PDB entry 9ES8 | electron microscopy, 2.24 A resolution | chains B and Q of the 18 polymer chains in the assembly

[Chain B]
Name: Cytochrome b6-f complex subunit 4
Organism: Spinacia oleracea
UniProt: P00166 (PETD_SPIOL); numbering as in UniProt (aligned over 1-160)
Sequence (160 residues; row label = number of the first residue in the row):
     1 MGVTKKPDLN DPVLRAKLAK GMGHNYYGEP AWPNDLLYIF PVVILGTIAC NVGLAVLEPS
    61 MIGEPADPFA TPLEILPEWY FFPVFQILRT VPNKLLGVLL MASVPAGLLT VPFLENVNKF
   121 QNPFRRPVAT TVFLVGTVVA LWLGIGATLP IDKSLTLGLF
Unresolved in the structure: 1
Residues lining bound ligands:
  - Decylplastoquinone (A1H65): A31, L36, F40, P41
  - chlorophyll a (CLA): Y80, F81, P83, V84, M101, V104, P105, L108, V132, F133, G136, V139, A140, L143
  - heme c (HEC): N25, I39, F40, V43, I44
What the authors report for this chain:
  - binding site for Decylplastoquinone: A31, D35, L36, F40
  - catalytic residues: D35 (proposed by the authors, not directly observed)
  - binding site for heme c: F40
  - contacts within the chain: E29-D35

[Chain Q]
Name: Thylakoid soluble phosphoprotein
Organism: Spinacia oleracea
UniProt: Q8GT36 (Q8GT36_SPIOL); numbering as in UniProt (aligned over 1-103)
Sequence (103 residues; each row starts with the number of its first residue):
     1 MSSLPFVFGA AASSRVVTAA AAKGTAETKQ EKSFVDWLLG KITKEDQFYE TDPILRGGDV
    61 KSSGSTSGKK GGTTSGKKGT VSIPSKKKNG NGGVFGGLFA KKD
Unresolved in the structure: 1-31, 58-103
Residues lining bound ligands: beta-carotene (BCR): V35, L38, L39

[How chain B and chain Q interact]
Pairs across the interface (11):
  K6(B) with D46(Q)
  P7(B) with F48(Q), hydrophobic
  H24(B) with L55(Q)
  Y27(B) with F48(Q)
  K119(B) with R56(Q), hydrogen bond (backbone-side chain)
  F120(B) with E50(Q); R56(Q)
  Q121(B) with E50(Q), hydrogen bond (backbone-side chain)
  N122(B) with E50(Q), hydrogen bond (backbone-side chain)
  R125(B) with E50(Q), salt bridge; T51(Q)
Interface residues without a listed pair, chain B (13 interface residues in all): T4, L9, L18, A19
Interface residues without a listed pair, chain Q (8 interface residues in all): I54, G57

[Overview]
13 residues of chain B face 8 of chain Q across their interface, with 3 hydrogen bonds and 1 salt bridge.
Polar contacts include R125(B)-E50(Q), K119(B)-R56(Q) and Q121(B)-E50(Q). Chain B binds heme c,
Decylplastoquinone and chlorophyll a. From the paper: the catalytic residue D35(B); a binding site for
Decylplastoquinone at A31(B), D35(B) and L36(B) among others.
Chain B is Cytochrome b6-f complex subunit 4 and chain Q is Thylakoid soluble phosphoprotein, both from
Spinacia oleracea; the structure, Cryo-EM structure of Spinacia oleracea cytochrome b6f with
decylplastoquinone bound at plastoquionol reduction site, was determined by electron microscopy together with
9ES7 and 9ES9 from the same study.
